6STJ - chains A and G of the 8 polymer chains in the assembly; structure by X-ray diffraction, 2.20 A resolution.

[Chain A]
Name: Induced myeloid leukemia cell differentiation protein Mcl-1
From: Homo sapiens
UniProt: Q07820 (MCL1_HUMAN); numbering as in UniProt (aligned over 173-327)
Sequence (156 residues; each row starts with the number of its first residue):
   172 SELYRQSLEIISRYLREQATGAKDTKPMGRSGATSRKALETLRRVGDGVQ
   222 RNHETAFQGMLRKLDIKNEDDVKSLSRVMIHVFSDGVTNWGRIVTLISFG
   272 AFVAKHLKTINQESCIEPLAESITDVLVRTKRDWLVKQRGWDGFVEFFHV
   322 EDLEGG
Not modelled in the structure: 194-203, 323-327
Differences from the reference sequence: expression tag (172)
Swiss-Prot annotation at these positions:
  - motif: Ala209 to Asn223 (BH3), His252 to Ala272 (BH1), Asp304 to Phe319 (BH2)
  - cross-link (Glycyl lysine isopeptide (Lys-Gly)): Lys194 (interchain with G-Cter in ubiquitin), Lys197 (interchain with G-Cter in ubiquitin)
  - mutagenesis: Lys194 (K194R: Reduced ubiquitination), Lys197 (K197R: Reduced ubiquitination), Lys208 (K208R: No effect on ubiquitination), Lys234 (K234R: No effect on ubiquitination)
Reported in the primary citation:
  - conformationally variable residues: Arg222

[Chain G]
Name: Cystatin domain-containing protein
Sequence (91 residues; row label = number of the first residue in the row):
     1 SENSLEIEELARFAVDEHNKKENALLEFVRVVKAKEQMGVNPEEMQTMYY
    51 LTLEAKDGGKKKLYEAKVWVKWWWGFHIWDNFKELQEFKPV
Not modelled in the structure: 1-3

[Chain A / chain G interface]
Pairs across the interface (13; chain A residue first):
  Met231(A) - Leu5(G)  hydrophobic
  Met231(A) - Glu9(G)
  Arg233(A) - Arg12(G)  hydrogen bond (backbone-side chain)
  Lys234(A) - Glu9(G)
  Lys234(A) - Arg12(G)
  Lys234(A) - Asp16(G)  salt bridge
  Leu235(A) - Leu5(G)  hydrophobic
  Leu235(A) - Arg12(G)
  Asp236(A) - Arg12(G)  salt bridge
  Asp236(A) - Phe28(G)
  Lys238(A) - Glu27(G)  salt bridge
  Val249(A) - Ser4(G)
  His252(A) - Ser4(G)
Other interface residues (no listed pair), chain G (9 interface residues in all): Glu8, Phe13

[Overview]
Chain A and chain G form an interface of 8 and 9 residues respectively; the contacts include 1 hydrogen bond
and 3 salt bridges. Among the polar pairs are Lys234(A)-Asp16(G), Asp236(A)-Arg12(G) and Lys238(A)-Glu27(G).
Curated annotation (UniProt) lists 4 mutagenesis sites on chain A. The paper reports conformational
variability at Arg222(A).
Here chain A is Induced myeloid leukemia cell differentiation protein Mcl-1 (Homo sapiens) and chain G is
Cystatin domain-containing protein. Entry 6STJ (Selective Affimers Recognize BCL-2 Family Proteins Through
Non-Canonical Structural Motifs) was determined by X-ray diffraction, deposited together with 6ST2.
